Entry 1VTN (X-ray diffraction, 2.50 A resolution); this record covers chains B and C of the 3 polymer chains in the assembly.

Chain B:
Molecule: 13-nt DNA strand
Sequence (13 nucleotides; numbered 21 to 33; the number before each row is that of its first residue):
    21 GGTTGACTTA GTC

Chain C:
Protein: Hnf-3/fork head DNA-recognition motif
Source organism: Homo sapiens
UniProt: P55318 (HN3G_HUMAN); residues 117-217 here correspond to UniProt positions 115-215 (UniProt number = residue number - 2)
Chain sequence (102 residues; row label = number of the first residue in the row):
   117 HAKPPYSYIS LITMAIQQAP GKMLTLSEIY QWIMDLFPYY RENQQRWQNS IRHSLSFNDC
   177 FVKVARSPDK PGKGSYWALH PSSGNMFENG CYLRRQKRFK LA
Ion coordination: Mg2+: Leu-171, Asn-174, Phe-177
UniProt features mapped onto this chain:
  - DNA-binding region: Ala-118 to Leu-209 (Fork-head)

Interface between chain B and chain C:
Residue-residue contacts (17):
  DG21(B) / Leu-142(C)  phosphate contact
  DG22(B) / Leu-142(C)  phosphate contact
  DG22(B) / Ser-172(C)  sugar contact
  DG22(B) / Lys-179(C)  sugar contact
  DG22(B) / Gly-190(C)  phosphate contact
  DG22(B) / Ser-191(C)  hydrogen bond to the phosphate
  DG22(B) / Trp-193(C)  hydrogen bond to the phosphate
  DT23(B) / Arg-168(C)  base contact
  DT23(B) / Ser-172(C)  hydrogen bond to the phosphate
  DT23(B) / Lys-179(C)  salt bridge to the phosphate
  DT23(B) / Trp-193(C)  phosphate contact
  DT24(B) / His-169(C)  base contact
  DT24(B) / Ser-172(C)  base contact
  DG25(B) / His-169(C)  base contact
  DA30(B) / Arg-210(C)  base contact
  DG31(B) / Arg-210(C)  hydrogen bond to the base
  DT32(B) / Leu-209(C)  phosphate contact
Also at the interface, not in a pair above, chain B (9 interface residues in all): DA26
Also at the interface, not in a pair above, chain C (11 interface residues in all): Phe-173

Overview:
9 residues of chain B face 11 of chain C across their interface; the contacts include 4 hydrogen bonds and 1
salt bridge. Among the polar pairs are DG31(B)/Arg-210(C), DG22(B)/Ser-191(C) and DG22(B)/Trp-193(C). From
UniProt: a DNA-binding region on chain C.
Chain B is a 13-nt DNA strand and chain C is Hnf-3/fork head DNA-recognition motif (Homo sapiens); the
structure, Co-crystal structure of the hnf-3/fork head DNA-recognition motif resembles histone H5, was
determined by X-ray diffraction.
